Entry 1U0C (X-ray diffraction, 2.50 A resolution); this record covers chains D and A of the 4 polymer chains in the assembly.

Chain D:
Molecule: 24-nt DNA strand
Sequence (24 nucleotides; numbered 551 to 574; the number before each row is that of its first residue):
   551 CGTAACTGTC TCACGACGTT TAGC
Bound ions: Mg2+ site 1: DC564 (shared with Gly19(A) of chain A; 1 residue of chain B; 1 residue of chain C); Mg2+ site 2: DC564, DG565 (shared with Asp20(A) of chain A; 1 residue of chain B; 2 residues of chain C); Mg2+ site 3: DG565 (shared with Asp20(A) of chain A; 1 residue of chain B; 1 residue of chain C)

Chain A:
Molecule: DNA endonuclease I-CreI
From: Chlamydomonas reinhardtii
Notes: EC 3.1.-.-
Reference sequence: P05725 (DNE1_CHLRE); numbering as in UniProt (aligned over 1-163)
Amino-acid sequence (163 residues; numbered 1 to 163; the number before each row is that of its first residue):
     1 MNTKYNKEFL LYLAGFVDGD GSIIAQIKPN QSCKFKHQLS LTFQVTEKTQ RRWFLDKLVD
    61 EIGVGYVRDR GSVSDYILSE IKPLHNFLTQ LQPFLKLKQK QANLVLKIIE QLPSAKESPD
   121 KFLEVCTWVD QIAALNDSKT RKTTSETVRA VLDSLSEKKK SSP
Not modelled in the structure: 1, 154-163
Sequence notes: engineered mutation Cys33 (Tyr in P05725), Thr42 (Ala in P05725), Glu47 (Gln in P05725), Glu110 (Trp in P05725), Gln111 (Arg in P05725)
Bound ions: Mg2+ site 1: Gly19 (shared with 1 residue of chain B; 1 residue of chain C; DC564(D) of chain D); Mg2+ site 2: Asp20 (shared with 1 residue of chain B; 2 residues of chain C; DC564(D), DG565(D) of chain D)
Swiss-Prot annotation at these positions:
  - region (Interaction with DNA): Gln26 to Ser32, Lys34 to Gln38, Arg68 to Arg70, Ser138 to Thr143
  - binding site (Mg(2+)): Gly19, Asp20
  - mutagenesis: Asp20 (D20A/L/N: Loss of catalytic activity. Reduced affinity for DNA), Gln26 (Q26A/C: Alters the specificity of the endonuclease), Gln44 (Q44A/C/T/V/W: Alters the specificity of the endonuclease), Arg68 (R68A: Loss of activity), Lys98 (K98A: Strongly reduced affinity for DNA. Increased catalytic activity; K98R: Strongly reduced affinity for DNA. No effect on catalytic activity), Ser138 (S138A: Reduced affinity for DNA. No effect on catalytic activity. Reduced cleavage; when associated with M-139), Lys139 (K139M: Reduced affinity for DNA. No effect on catalytic activity. Reduced cleavage; when associated with A-138), Lys142 (K142G: Reduced affinity for DNA. No effect on catalytic activity. Reduced cleavage; when associated with G-143), Thr143 (T143G: Reduced affinity for DNA. No effect on catalytic activity. Reduced cleavage; when associated with G-142)
From the paper describing this entry:
  - specificity-determining residues: Cys33
  - binding site for the 24-nt DNA strand: Asn30
  - mutagenesis - Q26A: increased catalytic activity on A:T at G6 sites
  - mutagenesis - Q26C: increased catalytic activity on G:C at G6 sites
  - mutagenesis - Q26C/Y66R: increased catalytic activity
  - mutagenesis - Y66R: abolished catalytic activity on G:C G6 target sites
  - mutagenesis - Q26C (Kd of 0.3 nM), Q26C/Y66R (Kd 0.6 nM): increased binding to G:C at positions G6
  - mutagenesis - Q26A: increased binding to A:T base-pair at positionG6
  - mutagenesis - Y33C: increased catalytic activity on site variants at base-pairsG10
  - mutagenesis - Y66P: abolished catalytic activity on wild-type target site

How chain D and chain A interact:
Pairs across the interface (23; chain D residue first):
  DC551(D) - Ser32(A)  sugar contact
  DG552(D) - Ser32(A)  hydrogen bond to the base
  DG552(D) - Cys33(A)  phosphate contact
  DG552(D) - Lys34(A)  hydrogen bond to the phosphate
  DT553(D) - Gln38(A)  base contact
  DT553(D) - Lys116(A)  phosphate contact
  DA554(D) - Gln38(A)  hydrogen bond to the base
  DA554(D) - Ser79(A)  phosphate contact
  DA554(D) - Glu80(A)  phosphate contact
  DA554(D) - Ile81(A)  hydrogen bond to the phosphate
  DA555(D) - Lys28(A)  base contact
  DA555(D) - Tyr66(A)  sugar contact
  DA555(D) - Ser79(A)  phosphate contact
  DC556(D) - Tyr66(A)  phosphate contact
  DT557(D) - Arg68(A)  base contact
  DG558(D) - Arg68(A)  hydrogen bond to the base
  DT559(D) - Arg68(A)  hydrogen bond to the base
  DT559(D) - Arg70(A)  hydrogen bond to the base
  DT561(D) - Thr140(A)  sugar contact
  DC562(D) - Lys139(A)  phosphate contact
  DA563(D) - Asp137(A)  phosphate contact
  DA563(D) - Lys139(A)  salt bridge to the phosphate
  DG565(D) - Asp20(A)  phosphate contact
Interface residues without a listed pair, chain D (15 interface residues in all): DC560, DC564
Interface residues without a listed pair, chain A (17 interface residues in all): Asn30

In short:
15 residues of chain D and 17 residues of chain A are in contact; the contacts include 7 hydrogen bonds and 1
salt bridge. Among the polar pairs are DG552(D)-Ser32(A), DA554(D)-Gln38(A) and DG558(D)-Arg68(A). From the
paper: a binding site for the 24-nt DNA strand at Asn30(A); Q26C and Q26C/Y66R of chain A increase binding to
G:C at positions G6; 6 substitutions were tested in all.
Chain D is a 24-nt DNA strand and chain A is DNA endonuclease I-CreI (Chlamydomonas reinhardtii); the
structure, Y33C Mutant of Homing endonuclease I-CreI, was determined by X-ray diffraction together with 1U0D
from the same study.
